PDB entry 3AZL | X-ray diffraction, 2.70 A resolution | chains G and J of the 10 polymer chains in the assembly

== Chain G ==
Molecule: Histone H2A type 1-B/E
From: Homo sapiens
UniProt: P04908 (H2A1B_HUMAN); residues 0-129 here correspond to UniProt positions 1-130 (UniProt number = residue number + 1)
Amino-acid sequence (133 residues; numbered -3 to 129; the number before each row is that of its first residue; numbers below 1 keep their minus sign (Gly-3 is residue -3)):
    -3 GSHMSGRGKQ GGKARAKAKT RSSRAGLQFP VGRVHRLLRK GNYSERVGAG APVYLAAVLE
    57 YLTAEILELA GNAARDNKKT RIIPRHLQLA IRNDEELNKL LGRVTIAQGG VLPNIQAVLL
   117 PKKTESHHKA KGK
Disordered / not traced: -3 to 13, 119-129
Sequence notes: expression tag (-3 to -1)
UniProt features mapped onto this chain:
  - modified residue: Ser1 (N-acetylserine), Arg3 (Citrulline), Lys5 (N6-(2-hydroxyisobutyryl)lysine), Lys9 (N6-(2-hydroxyisobutyryl)lysine), Lys13 (N6-(beta-hydroxybutyryl)lysine), Lys36 (N6-(2-hydroxyisobutyryl)lysine), Lys74 (N6-(2-hydroxyisobutyryl)lysine), Lys75 (N6-(2-hydroxyisobutyryl)lysine), Lys95 (N6-(2-hydroxyisobutyryl)lysine), Gln104 (N5-methylglutamine), Lys118 (N6-(2-hydroxyisobutyryl)lysine), Lys119 (N6-crotonyllysine), Thr120 (Phosphothreonine), Lys125 (N6-crotonyllysine)
  - cross-link (Glycyl lysine isopeptide (Lys-Gly)): Lys13 (interchain with G-Cter in ubiquitin), Lys15 (interchain with G-Cter in ubiquitin), Lys119 (interchain with G-Cter in ubiquitin)

== Chain J ==
Molecule: 146-nt DNA strand
Sequence (146 nucleotides; row label = number of the first residue in the row):
   147 ATCAATATCC ACCTGCAGAT TCTACCAAAA GTGTATTTGG AAACTGCTCC ATCAAAAGGC
   207 ATGTTCAGCT GAATTCAGCT GAACATGCCT TTTGATGGAG CAGTTTCCAA ATACACTTTT
   267 GGTAGAATCT GCAGGTGGAT ATTGAT
Disordered / not traced: 147
Metal / ion sites: Mn2+ site 1: DG185, DG186; Mn2+ site 2 near DG217 (its only coordinating residue here); Mn2+ site 3 near DG267 (its only coordinating residue here); Mn2+ site 4 near DG280 (its only coordinating residue here)

== Interface between chain G and chain J ==
Contacting residue pairs (13):
  Ala14(G) - DG177(J)  phosphate contact
  Ala14(G) - DT178(J)  phosphate contact
  Lys15(G) - DG177(J)  phosphate contact
  Lys15(G) - DT178(J)  hydrogen bond to the phosphate
  Thr16(G) - DG177(J)  phosphate contact
  Arg17(G) - DG177(J)  salt bridge to the phosphate
  Arg20(G) - DT178(J)  salt bridge to the phosphate
  Gly28(G) - DA176(J)  phosphate contact
  Arg29(G) - DA176(J)  hydrogen bond to the phosphate
  Arg32(G) - DA175(J)  phosphate contact
  Arg32(G) - DA176(J)  salt bridge to the phosphate
  Arg42(G) - DG185(J)  sugar contact
  Arg77(G) - DT166(J)  sugar contact
Other interface residues (no listed pair), chain G (11 interface residues in all): Glu41

== Overview ==
The interface between chain G and chain J involves 11 residues on one side and 6 on the other; the contacts
include 2 hydrogen bonds and 3 salt bridges. Polar contacts include Lys15(G)-DT178(J), Arg29(G)-DA176(J) and
Arg17(G)-DG177(J). DG185(J) and DG186(J) coordinate Mn2+ site 1.
Chain G is Histone H2A type 1-B/E (Homo sapiens) and chain J is a 146-nt DNA strand; the structure, Crystal
Structure of Human Nucleosome Core Particle Containing H4K77Q mutation, was determined by X-ray diffraction,
deposited together with 3AYW, 3AZE, 3AZF, 3AZG, 3AZH, 3AZJ and 3 further entries.
